PDB entry 8JJ2 | electron microscopy, 4.30 A resolution (low resolution: residue-level contacts below are approximate; hydrogen-bond / salt-bridge calls are withheld) | chains A and C of the 6 polymer chains in the assembly

== Chain A (and C) ==
Name: Glutamate receptor ionotropic, NMDA 2A
Source organism: Homo sapiens
Notes: chain C of this document is another copy of the same molecule, construct and numbering; everything in this record applies to it too
UniProtKB: Q12879 (NMDE1_HUMAN); residues 1-841 here = UniProt positions 1-841
Amino-acid sequence (841 residues; row label = number of the first residue in the row):
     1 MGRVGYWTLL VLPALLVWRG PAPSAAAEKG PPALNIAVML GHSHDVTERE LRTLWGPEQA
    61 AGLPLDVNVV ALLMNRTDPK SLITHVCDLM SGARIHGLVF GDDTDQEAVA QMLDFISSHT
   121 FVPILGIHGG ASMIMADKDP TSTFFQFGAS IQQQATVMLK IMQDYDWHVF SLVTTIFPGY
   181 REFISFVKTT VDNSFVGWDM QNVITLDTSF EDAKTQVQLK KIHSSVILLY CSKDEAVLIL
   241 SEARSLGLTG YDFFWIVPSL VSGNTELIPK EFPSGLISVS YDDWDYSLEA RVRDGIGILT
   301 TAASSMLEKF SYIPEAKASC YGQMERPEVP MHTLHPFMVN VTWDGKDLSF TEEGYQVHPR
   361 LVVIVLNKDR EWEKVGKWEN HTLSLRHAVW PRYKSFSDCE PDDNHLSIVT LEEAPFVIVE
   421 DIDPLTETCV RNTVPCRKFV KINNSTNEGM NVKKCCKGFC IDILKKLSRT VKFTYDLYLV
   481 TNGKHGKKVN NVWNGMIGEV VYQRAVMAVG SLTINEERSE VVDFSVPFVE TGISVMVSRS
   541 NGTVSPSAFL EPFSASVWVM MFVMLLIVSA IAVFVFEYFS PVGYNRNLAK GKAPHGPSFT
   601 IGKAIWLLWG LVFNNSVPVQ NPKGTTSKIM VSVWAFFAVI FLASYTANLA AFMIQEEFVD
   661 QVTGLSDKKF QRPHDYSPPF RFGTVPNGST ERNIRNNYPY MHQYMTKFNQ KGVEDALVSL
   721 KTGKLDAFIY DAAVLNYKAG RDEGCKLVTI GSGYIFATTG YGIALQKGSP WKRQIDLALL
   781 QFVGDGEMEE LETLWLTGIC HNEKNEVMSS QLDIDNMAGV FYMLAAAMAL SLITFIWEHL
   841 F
Disordered / not traced: 1-33, 542-546, 582-597, 621-624, 656-659, 797-810, 838-841 (chain C: 1-33, 540-543, 582-597, 621-624, 656-659, 797-809, 838-841)
UniProt features mapped onto this chain:
  - region: Phe599 to Gln620 (Pore-forming)
  - binding site (Zn(2+)): His44, His128, Glu266, Asp282
  - binding site (L-glutamate): Ser511, Thr513, Arg518, Ser689, Thr690, Asp731
  - site: Asn614 (Functional determinant of NMDA receptors)
  - glycosylation (N-linked (GlcNAc...) asparagine): Asn75, Asn340, Asn380, Asn443, Asn444, Asn541, Asn687
Disulfides: Cys87-Cys320, Cys429-Cys455, Cys436-Cys456
Glycans and other covalent adducts: N-acetylglucosamine (NAG) linked to Asn687

== Interface between chain A and chain C ==
Contacting residue pairs - 12 pairs, chain A then chain C:
  Val217(A) - Ser245(C)
  Lys220(A) - Gln216(C)
  Lys220(A) - Glu242(C)
  Lys220(A) - Ser245(C)
  Lys220(A) - Leu246(C)
  His223(A) - Lys220(C)
  Ser245(A) - Asp212(C)
  Ser245(A) - Ala213(C)
  Leu246(A) - Gln216(C)
  Gly247(A) - Ala213(C)
  Gly247(A) - Val217(C)
  Asn614(A) - Asn615(C)
Interface residues without a listed pair, chain A (10 interface residues in all): Ile222, Arg244, Asn615
Interface residues without a listed pair, chain C (10 interface residues in all): Asn614

== Overview ==
The chain A/chain C interface involves 10 residues from each chain. Covalently linked N-acetylglucosamine: at
Asn687(A). UniProt lists 4 Zn2+-binding residues and 6 L-glutamate-binding residues on chain A.
Chain A and chain C are both Glutamate receptor ionotropic, NMDA 2A (Homo sapiens); the structure, Cryo-EM
structure of GluN1-2A NMDAR in complex with human Fab2G7 in one fab conformation, was determined by electron
microscopy, deposited together with 8JIZ, 8JJ0 and 8JJ1.
